Entry 1UBP (X-ray diffraction, 1.65 A resolution); this record covers chains A and B of the 3 polymer chains in the assembly.

# Chain A
Name: Urease
Organism: Sporosarcina pasteurii
Notes: EC 3.5.1.5
UniProt: P41022 (URE3_BACPA); residue numbers follow UniProt; this construct covers 1-100
Amino-acid sequence (100 residues; each row starts with the number of its first residue):
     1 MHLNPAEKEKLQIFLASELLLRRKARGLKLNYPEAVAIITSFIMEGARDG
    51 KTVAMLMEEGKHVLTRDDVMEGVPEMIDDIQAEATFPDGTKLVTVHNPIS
Modified positions: M1 (n-carboxymethionine; CXM)

# Chain B
Name: Urease
Organism: Sporosarcina pasteurii
Notes: EC 3.5.1.5
UniProt: P41021 (URE2_BACPA); numbering as in UniProt (aligned over 5-126)
Amino-acid sequence (122 residues; row label = number of the first residue in the row):
     5 NYIVPGEYRVAEGEIEINAGREKTTIRVSNTGDRPIQVGSHIHFVEVNKE
    55 LLFDRAEGIGRRLNIPSGTAARFEPGEEMEVELTELGGNREVFGISDLTN
   105 GSVDNKELILQRAKELGYKGVE

# Chain A / chain B interface
Pairs across the interface (10):
  R66(A) with Y6(B), hydrogen bond
  E71(A) with N5(B); Y6(B); I7(B), hydrogen bond (side chain-backbone)
  G72(A) with Y6(B), hydrogen bond (backbone-side chain); I7(B); P9(B)
  E75(A) with Y6(B), hydrogen bond; V8(B)
  M76(A) with P9(B), hydrophobic
Interface residues without a listed pair, chain A (6 interface residues in all): P74

# Summary
Chain A and chain B form an interface of 6 and 5 residues respectively, with 4 hydrogen bonds. Polar pairs
include R66(A)-Y6(B), E71(A)-I7(B) and G72(A)-Y6(B).
Chain A is Urease and chain B is Urease, both from Sporosarcina pasteurii; the structure, Crystal structure of
urease from bacillus pasteurii inhibited with beta-mercaptoethanol at 1.65 angstroms resolution, was
determined by X-ray diffraction.
